PDB entry 7O2L | X-ray diffraction, 3.00 A resolution | chains Z and a of the 28 polymer chains in the assembly

[Chain Z]
Name: Proteasome endopeptidase complex
Source organism: Saccharomyces cerevisiae
Notes: EC 3.4.25.1
UniProt: A0A6A5Q0P3 (A0A6A5Q0P3_YEASX); residues 1-222 here correspond to UniProt positions 20-241 (UniProt number = residue number + 19)
Amino-acid sequence (222 residues; each row starts with the number of its first residue):
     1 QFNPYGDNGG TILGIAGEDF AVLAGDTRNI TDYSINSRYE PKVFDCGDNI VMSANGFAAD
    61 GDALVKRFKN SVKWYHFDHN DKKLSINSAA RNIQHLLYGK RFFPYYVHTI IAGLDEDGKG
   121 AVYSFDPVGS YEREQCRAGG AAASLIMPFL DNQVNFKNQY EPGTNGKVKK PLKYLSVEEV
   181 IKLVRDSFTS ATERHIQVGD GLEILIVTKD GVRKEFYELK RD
Metal / ion sites: Mg2+ near Val198 (its only coordinating residue here)

[Chain a]
Name: Proteasome subunit beta type-7
Source organism: Saccharomyces cerevisiae
UniProt: P30657 (PSB7_YEAST); residues -12 to 233 here correspond to UniProt positions 21-266 (UniProt number = residue number + 33)
Amino-acid sequence (246 residues; row label = number of the first residue in the row; numbers below 1 keep their minus sign (Thr-12 is residue -12)):
   -12 TQIANAGASP MVNTQQPIVT GTSVISMKYD NGVIIAADNL GSYGSLLRFN GVERLIPVGD
    48 NTVVGISGDI SDMQHIERLL KDLVTENAYD NPLADAEEAL EPSYIFEYLA TVMYQRRSKM
   108 NPLWNAIIVA GVQSNGDQFL RYVNLLGVTY SSPTLATGFG AHMANPLLRK VVDRESDIPK
   168 TTVQVAEEAI VNAMRVLYYR DARSSRNFSL AIIDKNTGLT FKKNLQVENM KWDFAKDIKG
   228 YGTQKI
Not modelled in the structure: -12 to 0, 229-233

[Chain Z / chain a interface]
Pairs across the interface - 41 pairs, chain Z then chain a:
  Gln1(Z) - Thr1(a)  hydrogen bond
  Phe2(Z) - Thr1(a)
  Phe2(Z) - Arg104(a)
  Phe2(Z) - Met107(a)
  Phe2(Z) - Pro109(a)  hydrophobic
  Phe2(Z) - Leu132(a)  hydrophobic
  Phe2(Z) - Leu133(a)  hydrophobic
  Asn3(Z) - Leu133(a)
  Pro4(Z) - Arg104(a)  hydrogen bond (backbone-side chain)
  Pro4(Z) - Met107(a)  hydrophobic
  Pro4(Z) - Leu133(a)
  Tyr5(Z) - Arg104(a)
  Asn8(Z) - Val135(a)
  Ser34(Z) - His149(a)  hydrogen bond
  Ile35(Z) - Arg156(a)  hydrogen bond (backbone-side chain)
  Asn36(Z) - Tyr137(a)
  Asn36(Z) - Ser139(a)
  Asn36(Z) - Arg156(a)
  Ser37(Z) - Ser138(a)  hydrogen bond (side chain-backbone)
  Tyr39(Z) - Ser138(a)
  Glu40(Z) - Arg128(a)  salt bridge
  Glu40(Z) - Tyr137(a)
  Glu40(Z) - Ser138(a)  hydrogen bond (side chain-backbone)
  Phe57(Z) - Arg104(a)
  Phe57(Z) - Leu133(a)
  Phe57(Z) - Val135(a)  hydrophobic
  Ala59(Z) - Tyr101(a)  hydrophobic
  Ala59(Z) - Leu133(a)
  Ala59(Z) - Gly134(a)
  Ala59(Z) - Val135(a)
  Asp60(Z) - Tyr101(a)  hydrogen bond
  Asp60(Z) - Arg104(a)  salt bridge
  Asp62(Z) - Thr136(a)  hydrogen bond
  Ala63(Z) - Tyr101(a)
  Lys66(Z) - Glu94(a)  salt bridge
  Phe103(Z) - Arg104(a)
  Phe103(Z) - Ser105(a)
  Tyr105(Z) - Tyr101(a)
  Glu218(Z) - Arg161(a)  salt bridge
  Arg221(Z) - Asp160(a)  salt bridge
  Arg221(Z) - Arg161(a)
Also at the interface, not in a pair above, chain Z (25 interface residues in all): Asn29, Arg38, Lys100
Also at the interface, not in a pair above, chain a (22 interface residues in all): Trp111, Leu142

[Overview]
Chain Z and chain a form an interface of 25 and 22 residues respectively, with 8 hydrogen bonds and 5 salt
bridges. Among the polar pairs are Glu40(Z)-Arg128(a), Asp60(Z)-Arg104(a) and Lys66(Z)-Glu94(a).
Here chain Z is Proteasome endopeptidase complex and chain a is Proteasome subunit beta type-7, both from
Saccharomyces cerevisiae. Entry 7O2L (Yeast 20S proteasome in complex with the covalently bound inhibitor
b-lactone (2R,3S)-3-isopropyl-4-oxo-2-oxetane-carboxylate (IOC)) was determined by X-ray diffraction.
